4CDQ - chains B and C of the 4 polymer chains in the assembly; structure by X-ray diffraction, 2.65 A resolution.

== Chain B ==
Protein: VP2
Source organism: Enterovirus A71
UniProtKB: B2ZUN0 (B2ZUN0_9ENTO); residues 1-254 here correspond to UniProt positions 70-323 (UniProt number = residue number + 69)
Chain sequence (254 residues; numbered 1 to 254; the number before each row is that of its first residue):
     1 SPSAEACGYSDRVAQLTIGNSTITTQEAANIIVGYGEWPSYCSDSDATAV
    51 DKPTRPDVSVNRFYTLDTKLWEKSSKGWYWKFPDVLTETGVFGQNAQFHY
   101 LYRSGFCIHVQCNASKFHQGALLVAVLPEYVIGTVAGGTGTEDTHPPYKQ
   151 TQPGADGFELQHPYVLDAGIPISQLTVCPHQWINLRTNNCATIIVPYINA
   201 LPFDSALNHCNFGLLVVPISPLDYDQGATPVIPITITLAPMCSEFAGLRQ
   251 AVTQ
Disordered / not traced: 1-9

== Chain C ==
Protein: VP3
Source organism: Enterovirus A71
UniProtKB: B2ZUN0 (B2ZUN0_9ENTO); residues 1-242 here correspond to UniProt positions 324-565 (UniProt number = residue number + 323)
Chain sequence (242 residues; numbered 1 to 242; the number before each row is that of its first residue):
     1 GFPTELKPGTNQFLTTDDGVSAPILPNFHPTPCIHIPGEVRNLLELCQVE
    51 TILEVNNVPTNATSLMERLRFPVSAQAGKGELCAVFRADPGRNGPWQSTL
   101 LGQLCGYYTQWSGSLEVTFMFTGSFMATGKMLIAYTPPGGPLPKDRATAM
   151 LGTHVIWDFGLQSSVTLVIPWISNTHYRAHARDGVFDYYTTGLVSIWYQT
   201 NYVVPIGAPNTAYIIALAAAQKNFTMKLCKDASDILQTGTIQ
Bound ions: Na+ near E5 (its only coordinating residue here)

== Chain B / chain C interface ==
Contacting residue pairs (77; chain B residue first):
  Y35(B) with G38(C)
  E37(B) with H35(C), salt bridge; P37(C)
  D46(B) with I34(C); H35(C), hydrogen bond (side chain-backbone)
  K116(B) with S124(C); F125(C), hydrogen bond (backbone-backbone); M126(C), hydrogen bond (backbone-backbone)
  F117(B) with S124(C); M126(C), hydrophobic; P205(C), hydrophobic; I206(C); G207(C); P209(C)
  H118(B) with S124(C)
  Q119(B) with T122(C); G123(C); S124(C), hydrogen bond (side chain-backbone); P209(C); T211(C), hydrogen bond (side chain-backbone); A212(C)
  G120(B) with T122(C)
  A121(B) with T122(C)
  P163(B) with M66(C), hydrophobic
  Y164(B) with E54(C), hydrogen bond; L65(C); M66(C); R68(C)
  I172(B) with L69(C), hydrophobic
  S173(B) with T51(C); I52(C), hydrogen bond (backbone-backbone); L69(C); S98(C), hydrogen bond (side chain-backbone)
  Q174(B) with T51(C); S98(C), hydrogen bond (side chain-backbone); T99(C); L100(C); Q103(C)
  T176(B) with V49(C); E50(C), hydrogen bond (side chain-backbone); T51(C)
  V177(B) with V49(C), hydrophobic; L100(C), hydrophobic
  W182(B) with I52(C), hydrophobic; M120(C), hydrophobic; I215(C), hydrophobic
  N184(B) with M120(C); F121(C), hydrogen bond (side chain-backbone); T122(C); S163(C)
  R186(B) with F121(C); G123(C); S124(C), hydrogen bond (side chain-backbone); F125(C); A127(C); G160(C), hydrogen bond (side chain-backbone)
  T187(B) with S163(C)
  P196(B) with P37(C), hydrophobic
  Y197(B) with P37(C)
  N199(B) with I36(C)
  A200(B) with I34(C)
  L201(B) with I34(C)
  P202(B) with I34(C)
  P218(B) with M66(C)
  I219(B) with M66(C), hydrophobic; L69(C), hydrophobic; R70(C); I215(C), hydrophobic
  S220(B) with T122(C), hydrogen bond; Y213(C)
  P221(B) with R70(C); Y213(C), hydrophobic
  D223(B) with P209(C)
  Y224(B) with P209(C), hydrophobic
  D225(B) with G207(C); A208(C), hydrogen bond (side chain-backbone); P209(C)
Interface residues without a listed pair, chain B (35 interface residues in all): I198, V217
Interface residues without a listed pair, chain C (44 interface residues in all): L46, Q97, F159, L161, Y202, L217

== In short ==
Chain B and chain C form an interface of 35 and 44 residues respectively, with 15 hydrogen bonds and 1 salt
bridge. Among the polar pairs are E37(B)-H35(C), D46(B)-H35(C) and Q119(B)-S124(C).
Chain B is VP2 and chain C is VP3, both from Enterovirus A71; the structure, Crystal structure of human
Enterovirus 71 in complex with the uncoating inhibitor GPP2, was determined by X-ray diffraction together with
4CDU, 4CDW, 4CDX, 4CEW and 4CEY from the same study.
